Entry 6PMC (X-ray diffraction, 2.19 A resolution); this record covers chain A.

# Chain A
Protein: High affinity nerve growth factor receptor
Organism: Homo sapiens
Notes: EC 2.7.10.1
Reference sequence: P04629 (NTRK1_HUMAN), isoform P04629-4; residues 485-795 here correspond to UniProt positions 387-697 (UniProt number = residue number - 98)
Sequence (311 residues; numbered 485 to 795; the number before each row is that of its first residue):
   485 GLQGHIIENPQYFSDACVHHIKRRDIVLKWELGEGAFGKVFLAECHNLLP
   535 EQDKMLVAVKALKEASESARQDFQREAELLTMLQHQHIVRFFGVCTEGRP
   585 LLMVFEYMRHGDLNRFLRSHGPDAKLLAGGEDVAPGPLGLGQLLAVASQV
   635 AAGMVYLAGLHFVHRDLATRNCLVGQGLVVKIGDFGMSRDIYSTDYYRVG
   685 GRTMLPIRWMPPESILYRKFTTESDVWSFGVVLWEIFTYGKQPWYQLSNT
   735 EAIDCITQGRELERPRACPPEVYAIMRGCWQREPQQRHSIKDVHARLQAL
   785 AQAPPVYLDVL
Not modelled in the structure: 485-499, 606-612
Modified positions: Ser677 (phosphoserine; SEP)
Residues lining bound ligands: OQJ (N-(6-{[(5-chloro-2-methoxyphenyl)carbamoyl]amino}-1,3-benzothiazol-2-yl)benzamide): Leu516, Val524, Ala542, Lys544, Glu560, Leu563, Leu564, Leu567, Ile572, Phe589, Tyr591, Met592, Gly595, Phe646, His648, Leu657, Ile666, Gly667, Asp668, Phe669, Gly670
What the authors report for this chain:
  - binding site for OQJ: Glu560, Asp668

# In short
Bound to chain A: compound OQJ. The paper reports a binding site for OQJ at Glu560 and Asp668.
Chain A is High affinity nerve growth factor receptor (Homo sapiens); the structure, TRK-A IN COMPLEX WITH
LIGAND 1a, was determined by X-ray diffraction, deposited together with 6PMA, 6PMB and 6PME.
